PDB entry 9LZL | electron microscopy, 3.10 A resolution | chains A and I of the 12 polymer chains in the assembly

[Chain A (and I)]
Name: Capsid protein alpha
Organism: Flock house virus
Notes: EC 3.4.23.44; chain I of this document is another copy of the same molecule, construct and numbering; everything in this record applies to it too
UniProt: P12870 (CAPSD_FHV); residues 1-363 here = UniProt positions 1-363
Sequence (363 residues; numbered 1 to 363; the number before each row is that of its first residue):
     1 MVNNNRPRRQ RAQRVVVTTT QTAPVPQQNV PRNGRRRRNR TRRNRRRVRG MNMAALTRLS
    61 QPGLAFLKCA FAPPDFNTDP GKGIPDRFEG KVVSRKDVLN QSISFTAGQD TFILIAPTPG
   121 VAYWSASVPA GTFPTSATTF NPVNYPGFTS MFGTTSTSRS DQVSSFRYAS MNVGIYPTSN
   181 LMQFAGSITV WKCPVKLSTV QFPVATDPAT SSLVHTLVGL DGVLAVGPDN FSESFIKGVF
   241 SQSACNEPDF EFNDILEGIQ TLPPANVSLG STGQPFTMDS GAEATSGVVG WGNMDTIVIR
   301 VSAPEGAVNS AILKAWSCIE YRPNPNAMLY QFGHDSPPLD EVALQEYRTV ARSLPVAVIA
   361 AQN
Not modelled in the structure: 1-22, 32-56 (chain I: 1-54)
Swiss-Prot annotation at these positions:
  - active site: Asp75
  - binding site (Ca(2+)): Asp161, Asp221, Asp249, Glu251, Gly273
  - site: Asn363 (Cleavage)
  - mutagenesis: Asn363 (N363A/D/T: Prevents maturation cleavage)
Disulfide bonds: Cys69-Cys318

[Interface between chain A and chain I]
Contacting residue pairs - 12 pairs, chain A then chain I:
  Ala23(A) with Ala360(I); Ala361(I)
  Val25(A) with Lys314(I)
  Pro26(A) with Tyr176(I); Lys314(I), hydrogen bond (backbone-side chain)
  Gln27(A) with Asn77(I)
  Gln28(A) with Pro73(I); Phe76(I); Asn77(I); Trp316(I)
  Asn29(A) with Asn77(I), hydrogen bond (backbone-backbone)
  Val30(A) with Asn77(I), hydrogen bond (backbone-side chain)
Interface residues without a listed pair, chain I (11 interface residues in all): Pro74, Thr78, Ile312

[Overview]
Chain A and chain I form an interface of 7 and 11 residues respectively, with 3 hydrogen bonds. Polar pairs
include Pro26(A)-Lys314(I), Val30(A)-Asn77(I) and Asn29(A)-Asn77(I). From UniProt: active-site residue
Asp75(A), 5 Ca2+-binding residues and one mutagenesis site on chain A.
Chain A and chain I are both Capsid protein alpha (Flock house virus); the structure, Flat-contact of Flock
House Virus early disassembly intermediate, was determined by electron microscopy (same publication as 9LZW).
